1DIQ - chains A and B of the 4 polymer chains in the assembly; structure by X-ray diffraction, 2.75 A resolution.

== Chain A (and B) ==
Name: P-cresol methylhydroxylase
Source organism: Pseudomonas putida
Notes: EC 1.17.99.1; fragment: flavoprotein subunit; chain B of this document is another copy of the same molecule, construct and numbering; everything in this record applies to it too
Reference sequence: P09788 (DH4C_PSEPU); residues 1-521 here = UniProt positions 1-521
Chain sequence (521 residues; row label = number of the first residue in the row):
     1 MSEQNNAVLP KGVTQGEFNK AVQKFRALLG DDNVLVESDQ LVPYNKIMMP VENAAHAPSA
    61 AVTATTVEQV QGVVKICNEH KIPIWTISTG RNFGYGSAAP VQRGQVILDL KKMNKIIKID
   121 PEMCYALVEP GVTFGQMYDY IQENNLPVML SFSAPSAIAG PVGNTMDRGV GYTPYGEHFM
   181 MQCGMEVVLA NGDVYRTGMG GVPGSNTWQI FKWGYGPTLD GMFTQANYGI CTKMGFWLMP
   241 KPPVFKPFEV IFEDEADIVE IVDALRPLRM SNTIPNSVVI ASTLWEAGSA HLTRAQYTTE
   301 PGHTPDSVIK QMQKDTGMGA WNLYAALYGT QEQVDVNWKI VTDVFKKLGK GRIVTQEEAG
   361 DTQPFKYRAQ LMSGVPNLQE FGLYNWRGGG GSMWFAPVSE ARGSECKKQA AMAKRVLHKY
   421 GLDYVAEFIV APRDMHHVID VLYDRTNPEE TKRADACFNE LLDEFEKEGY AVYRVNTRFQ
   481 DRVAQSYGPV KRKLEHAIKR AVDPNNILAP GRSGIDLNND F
Disordered / not traced: 1-6
Covalent attachments: flavin-adenine dinucleotide (FAD) linked to Tyr384
Residues lining bound ligands:
  - FAD (flavin-adenine dinucleotide): Trp85, Thr86, Ile87, Ser88, Thr89, Gly90, Arg91, Asn92, Phe93, Tyr95, Ser97, Leu110, Pro130, Ser153, Ala154, Pro155, Ala159, Gly160, Val162, Gly163, Asn164, Met166, Asp167, Gly169, Val170, Tyr172, Gly229, Ile230, Cys231, Glu380, Phe381, Trp394, Tyr473, Arg474, Arg512
  - heme c (HEC): Leu378, Phe381, Asn385
  - P-cresol (PCR): Tyr95, Val170, Tyr172, Trp285, Glu380, Trp394, Glu427, Ile429, Val438, Tyr473, Arg474
UniProt features mapped onto this chain:
  - modified residue: Tyr384 (O-8alpha-FAD tyrosine)

== Interface between chain A and chain B ==
Contacting residue pairs (171; chain A residue first):
  Asp120(A) - Arg402(B)  salt bridge
  Glu122(A) - Arg266(B)
  Glu122(A) - Arg402(B)  salt bridge
  Met123(A) - Arg266(B)
  Met123(A) - Met270(B)
  Met123(A) - Glu400(B)
  Met123(A) - Ala401(B)
  Met123(A) - Arg402(B)
  Met123(A) - Arg433(B)  hydrogen bond (backbone-side chain)
  Cys124(A) - Met270(B)  hydrophobic
  Cys124(A) - Arg433(B)  hydrogen bond (backbone-side chain)
  Arg168(A) - Trp213(B)
  Arg168(A) - Gly214(B)
  Arg168(A) - Gly216(B)  hydrogen bond (side chain-backbone)
  Arg168(A) - Pro217(B)
  Arg168(A) - Thr218(B)
  Tyr175(A) - Arg433(B)  hydrogen bond
  Glu177(A) - Trp213(B)  hydrogen bond
  Phe179(A) - Trp213(B)  hydrophobic
  Met180(A) - Trp213(B)
  Asp193(A) - Val490(B)
  Asp193(A) - Lys493(B)  salt bridge
  Val194(A) - Val490(B)
  Tyr195(A) - Lys491(B)
  Tyr195(A) - Leu494(B)  hydrophobic
  Gly198(A) - Tyr487(B)
  Met199(A) - Tyr487(B)  hydrogen bond
  Gly201(A) - Ser486(B)
  Gly201(A) - Tyr487(B)
  Gly201(A) - Gly488(B)
  Val202(A) - Gly469(B)
  Val202(A) - Ala471(B)  hydrophobic
  Val202(A) - Ser486(B)
  Val202(A) - Tyr487(B)  hydrophobic
  Pro203(A) - Gly469(B)
  Pro203(A) - Ser486(B)
  Gly204(A) - Glu468(B)
  Gly204(A) - Gly469(B)
  Ser205(A) - Gly469(B)
  Asn206(A) - Glu400(B)
  Asn206(A) - Glu405(B)  hydrogen bond
  Asn206(A) - Tyr470(B)
  Thr207(A) - Val398(B)
  Thr207(A) - Glu400(B)
  Ile210(A) - Ser399(B)
  Ile210(A) - Glu400(B)
  Ile210(A) - Arg433(B)
  Ile210(A) - Asp434(B)
  Phe211(A) - Val398(B)  hydrophobic
  Phe211(A) - Asp434(B)
  Phe211(A) - His436(B)
  Phe211(A) - Tyr473(B)  hydrophobic
  Trp213(A) - Arg168(B)
  Trp213(A) - Glu177(B)  hydrogen bond
  Trp213(A) - Phe179(B)  hydrophobic
  Trp213(A) - Met180(B)
  Gly214(A) - Arg168(B)
  Gly214(A) - Tyr473(B)
  Gly214(A) - Tyr487(B)
  Tyr215(A) - Gln225(B)
  Tyr215(A) - Val472(B)
  Tyr215(A) - Tyr473(B)
  Tyr215(A) - Val475(B)
  Tyr215(A) - Gln480(B)  hydrogen bond (side chain-backbone)
  Tyr215(A) - Ala484(B)
  Tyr215(A) - Tyr487(B)  hydrophobic
  Tyr215(A) - Lys491(B)  hydrogen bond (backbone-side chain)
  Tyr215(A) - Ser513(B)
  Gly216(A) - Arg168(B)  hydrogen bond (backbone-side chain)
  Gly216(A) - Thr224(B)
  Gly216(A) - Gln225(B)  hydrogen bond (backbone-side chain)
  Gly216(A) - Ser513(B)
  Pro217(A) - Arg168(B)
  Pro217(A) - Gly221(B)
  Pro217(A) - Met222(B)
  Pro217(A) - Thr224(B)
  Pro217(A) - Gln225(B)
  Pro217(A) - Ala226(B)  hydrophobic
  Pro217(A) - Tyr228(B)  hydrophobic
  Pro217(A) - Glu495(B)
  Pro217(A) - Ile515(B)
  Thr218(A) - Arg168(B)
  Thr218(A) - Gly221(B)  hydrogen bond (backbone-backbone)
  Thr218(A) - Met222(B)
  Thr218(A) - Thr224(B)
  Leu219(A) - Met222(B)  hydrophobic
  Leu219(A) - Leu494(B)  hydrophobic
  Gly221(A) - Pro217(B)
  Gly221(A) - Thr218(B)  hydrogen bond (backbone-backbone)
  Met222(A) - Pro217(B)
  Met222(A) - Thr218(B)
  Met222(A) - Leu219(B)  hydrophobic
  Thr224(A) - Gly216(B)
  Thr224(A) - Pro217(B)
  Thr224(A) - Thr218(B)
  Gln225(A) - Tyr215(B)
  Gln225(A) - Gly216(B)  hydrogen bond (side chain-backbone)
  Gln225(A) - Pro217(B)
  Tyr228(A) - Pro217(B)  hydrophobic
  Trp237(A) - Arg433(B)
  Leu238(A) - Arg433(B)  hydrogen bond (backbone-side chain)
  Arg266(A) - Glu122(B)
  Arg266(A) - Met123(B)
  Met270(A) - Met123(B)
  Met270(A) - Cys124(B)  hydrophobic
  Asn272(A) - Asn272(B)
  Thr273(A) - Gln333(B)  hydrogen bond
  Thr330(A) - Ile340(B)
  Gln333(A) - Thr273(B)  hydrogen bond
  Gln333(A) - Val336(B)
  Gln333(A) - Asn337(B)  hydrogen bond
  Gln333(A) - Ile340(B)
  Val336(A) - Gln333(B)
  Val336(A) - Val336(B)  hydrophobic
  Asn337(A) - Gln333(B)  hydrogen bond
  Ile340(A) - Thr330(B)
  Ile340(A) - Gln333(B)
  Val398(A) - Phe211(B)  hydrophobic
  Glu400(A) - Met123(B)
  Glu400(A) - Asn206(B)
  Glu400(A) - Ile210(B)
  Ala401(A) - Met123(B)
  Arg402(A) - Asp120(B)  salt bridge
  Arg402(A) - Glu122(B)  salt bridge
  Arg402(A) - Met123(B)
  Glu405(A) - Asn206(B)  hydrogen bond
  Arg433(A) - Met123(B)  hydrogen bond (side chain-backbone)
  Arg433(A) - Cys124(B)  hydrogen bond (side chain-backbone)
  Arg433(A) - Tyr175(B)  hydrogen bond
  Arg433(A) - Ile210(B)
  Arg433(A) - Trp237(B)
  Arg433(A) - Leu238(B)  hydrogen bond (side chain-backbone)
  Asp434(A) - Ile210(B)
  Asp434(A) - Phe211(B)
  His436(A) - Phe211(B)
  Gly469(A) - Val202(B)
  Gly469(A) - Pro203(B)
  Gly469(A) - Gly204(B)
  Gly469(A) - Ser205(B)
  Ala471(A) - Val202(B)  hydrophobic
  Val472(A) - Tyr215(B)
  Tyr473(A) - Phe211(B)  hydrophobic
  Tyr473(A) - Gly214(B)
  Val475(A) - Tyr215(B)
  Gln480(A) - Tyr215(B)  hydrogen bond (backbone-side chain)
  Val483(A) - Tyr215(B)
  Ala484(A) - Tyr215(B)
  Ser486(A) - Val202(B)
  Ser486(A) - Pro203(B)
  Tyr487(A) - Gly198(B)
  Tyr487(A) - Met199(B)
  Tyr487(A) - Gly201(B)
  Tyr487(A) - Val202(B)  hydrophobic
  Tyr487(A) - Tyr215(B)  hydrophobic
  Gly488(A) - Gly201(B)
  Val490(A) - Asp193(B)
  Val490(A) - Val194(B)
  Lys491(A) - Tyr195(B)
  Lys491(A) - Tyr215(B)  hydrogen bond (side chain-backbone)
  Lys493(A) - Asp193(B)  salt bridge
  Leu494(A) - Tyr195(B)  hydrophobic
  Leu494(A) - Leu219(B)  hydrophobic
  Leu494(A) - Val502(B)  hydrophobic
  Glu495(A) - Pro217(B)
  Ala497(A) - Ala501(B)
  Ala501(A) - Ala497(B)
  Ala501(A) - Ala501(B)  hydrophobic
  Val502(A) - Leu494(B)  hydrophobic
  Ser513(A) - Tyr215(B)
  Ser513(A) - Gly216(B)
  Ile515(A) - Pro217(B)
Also at the interface, not in a pair above, chain A (90 interface residues in all): Tyr125, Leu189, Asn191, Lys212, Phe223, Ala226, Pro240, Glu332, Ser399, Glu466, Glu468, Tyr470, Arg474, Ile498, Gly514
Also at the interface, not in a pair above, chain B (89 interface residues in all): Leu189, Asn191, Thr207, Lys212, Phe223, Pro240, Glu332, Glu466, Arg474, Val483, Ile498, Gly514

== Overview ==
The interface between chain A and chain B involves 90 residues on one side and 89 on the other, with 27
hydrogen bonds and 6 salt bridges. Polar contacts include Asp120(A)-Arg402(B), Glu122(A)-Arg402(B) and
Asp193(A)-Lys493(B). Ligands of chain A: P-cresol and heme c.
Both chains are P-cresol methylhydroxylase (Pseudomonas putida). Entry 1DIQ (Crystal structure of P-cresol
methylhydroxylase with substrate bound) was determined by X-ray diffraction, deposited together with 1DII.
